Entry 6IBI (X-ray diffraction, 2.08 A resolution); this record covers chain A.

Chain A:
Name: Auxiliary activity CAZyme
Source organism: Laetisaria arvalis
Sequence (155 residues; row label = number of the first residue in the row):
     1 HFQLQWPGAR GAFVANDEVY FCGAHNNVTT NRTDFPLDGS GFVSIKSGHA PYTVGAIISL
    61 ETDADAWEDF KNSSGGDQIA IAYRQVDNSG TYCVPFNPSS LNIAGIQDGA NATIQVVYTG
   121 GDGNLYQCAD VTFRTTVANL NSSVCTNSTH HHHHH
Not modelled in the structure: 154-155
Disulfide bonds: Cys22-Cys128, Cys93-Cys145
Covalently attached groups: N-acetylglucosamine (NAG) linked to Asn27, Asn31, Asn72, Asn111, Asn141, Asn147
Bound ions: Cu ion: His1, His49, Asp122
From the paper describing this entry:
  - Cu ion coordination: His1, His49, Asp122

Overview:
N-acetylglucosamine is covalently linked to Asn27, Asn31, Asn72, Asn111, Asn141 and Asn147. The Cu ion site is
built by His1, His49 and Asp122. The paper reports Cu ion coordination by His1, His49 and Asp122.
Chain A is Auxiliary activity CAZyme (Laetisaria arvalis); the structure, Copper binding protein from
Laetisaria arvalis (LaX325), was determined by X-ray diffraction (same publication as 6IBH and 6IBJ).
